4Y8I - chains A and B of the 34 polymer chains in the assembly; structure by X-ray diffraction, 2.60 A resolution.

Chain A:
Name: Proteasome subunit alpha type-2
From: Saccharomyces cerevisiae (strain ATCC 204508 / S288c)
Notes: EC 3.4.25.1
UniProt: P23639 (PSA2_YEAST); residue numbers follow UniProt; this construct covers 1-250
Chain sequence (250 residues; each row starts with the number of its first residue):
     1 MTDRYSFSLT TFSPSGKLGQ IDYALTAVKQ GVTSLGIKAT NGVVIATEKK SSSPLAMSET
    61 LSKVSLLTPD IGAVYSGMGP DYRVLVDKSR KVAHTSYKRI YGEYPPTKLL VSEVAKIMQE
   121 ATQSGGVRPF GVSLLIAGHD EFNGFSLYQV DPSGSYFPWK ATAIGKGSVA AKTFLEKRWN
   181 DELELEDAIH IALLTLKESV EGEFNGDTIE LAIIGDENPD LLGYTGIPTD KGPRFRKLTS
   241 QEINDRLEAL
Curated features (UniProtKB/Swiss-Prot):
  - cross-link: Lys108 (Glycyl lysine isopeptide (Lys-Gly) (interchain with G-Cter in ubiquitin))

Chain B:
Name: Proteasome subunit alpha type-3
From: Saccharomyces cerevisiae (strain ATCC 204508 / S288c)
Notes: EC 3.4.25.1
UniProt: P23638 (PSA3_YEAST); residues 0-257 here correspond to UniProt positions 1-258 (UniProt number = residue number + 1)
Chain sequence (258 residues; numbered 0 to 257; the number before each row is that of its first residue; numbering starts at 0):
     0 MGSRRYDSRT TIFSPEGRLY QVEYALESIS HAGTAIGIMA SDGIVLAAER KVTSTLLEQD
    60 TSTEKLYKLN DKIAVAVAGL TADAEILINT ARIHAQNYLK TYNEDIPVEI LVRRLSDIKQ
   120 GYTQHGGLRP FGVSFIYAGY DDRYGYQLYT SNPSGNYTGW KAISVGANTS AAQTLLQMDY
   180 KDDMKVDDAI ELALKTLSKT TDSSALTYDR LEFATIRKGA NDGEVYQKIF KPQEIKDILV
   240 KTGITKKDED EEADEDMK
Unresolved in the structure: 0, 245-257
Curated features (UniProtKB/Swiss-Prot):
  - cross-link (Glycyl lysine isopeptide (Lys-Gly)): Lys99 (interchain with G-Cter in ubiquitin), Lys198 (interchain with G-Cter in ubiquitin), Lys230 (interchain with G-Cter in ubiquitin)

How chain A and chain B interact:
Pairs across the interface (61):
  Arg4(A) - Ser2(B)
  Tyr5(A) - Ser2(B)
  Tyr5(A) - Tyr5(B)
  Ser6(A) - Gly125(B)
  Ser6(A) - Leu127(B)
  Phe7(A) - Ser2(B)
  Phe7(A) - Tyr5(B)
  Phe7(A) - Asp6(B)
  Phe7(A) - Gly126(B)
  Ser8(A) - Gly126(B)  hydrogen bond (backbone-backbone)
  Ser8(A) - Leu127(B)
  Ser8(A) - Arg128(B)  hydrogen bond (side chain-backbone)
  Thr10(A) - Arg128(B)
  Thr11(A) - Ser7(B)
  Thr11(A) - Thr9(B)
  Thr11(A) - Gln20(B)
  Phe12(A) - Gln20(B)
  Phe12(A) - Tyr23(B)
  Phe12(A) - Ala24(B)  hydrophobic
  Phe12(A) - Arg128(B)
  Phe12(A) - Pro129(B)
  Phe12(A) - Gly131(B)
  Ser13(A) - Tyr23(B)
  Pro14(A) - Tyr23(B)  hydrophobic
  Pro14(A) - Glu26(B)
  Ser15(A) - Glu26(B)
  Ser15(A) - His30(B)
  Gly16(A) - Tyr23(B)
  Gly16(A) - Ser27(B)  hydrogen bond (backbone-side chain)
  Leu18(A) - Leu79(B)  hydrophobic
  Leu18(A) - Arg128(B)
  Lys38(A) - Glu57(B)  salt bridge
  Ser112(A) - Glu84(B)
  Lys116(A) - Ile85(B)
  Gln119(A) - Ala81(B)
  Gln119(A) - Asp82(B)  hydrogen bond
  Gln119(A) - Ile85(B)
  Gln119(A) - Arg128(B)
  Thr122(A) - Arg128(B)  hydrogen bond (backbone-side chain)
  Gln123(A) - Tyr121(B)
  Gln123(A) - Leu127(B)
  Gln123(A) - Arg128(B)  hydrogen bond (side chain-backbone)
  Gln123(A) - Phe130(B)
  Gly125(A) - Leu127(B)
  Ser153(A) - Ala81(B)
  Gly154(A) - Ala81(B)
  Ser155(A) - Ala81(B)
  Tyr156(A) - Glu84(B)  hydrogen bond
  Pro158(A) - Leu56(B)
  Pro158(A) - Glu57(B)  hydrogen bond (backbone-backbone)
  Pro158(A) - Thr60(B)
  Pro158(A) - Ser61(B)
  Trp159(A) - Leu55(B)
  Trp159(A) - Leu56(B)
  Lys160(A) - Leu55(B)  hydrogen bond (backbone-backbone)
  Lys160(A) - Leu56(B)
  Lys160(A) - Glu57(B)
  Ala161(A) - Leu55(B)
  Leu175(A) - Leu55(B)
  Glu176(A) - Thr54(B)
  Glu176(A) - Leu55(B)
Also at the interface, not in a pair above, chain A (35 interface residues in all): Ser124, Tyr148, Phe157, Lys172, Trp179
Also at the interface, not in a pair above, chain B (32 interface residues in all): Ser53, Thr80

Summary:
35 residues of chain A face 32 of chain B across their interface, with 9 hydrogen bonds and 1 salt bridge.
Polar contacts include Lys38(A)-Glu57(B), Ser8(A)-Arg128(B) and Gly16(A)-Ser27(B).
Chain A is Proteasome subunit alpha type-2 and chain B is Proteasome subunit alpha type-3, both from
Saccharomyces cerevisiae (strain ATCC 204508 / S288c); the structure, Yeast 20S proteasome in complex with
Ac-PLL-ep, was determined by X-ray diffraction, deposited together with 4Y69, 4Y6A, 4Y6V, 4Y6Z, 4Y70, 4Y74 and
34 further entries.
